Entry 8GJ0 (electron microscopy, 2.90 A resolution); this record covers chains E and I of the 10 polymer chains in the assembly.

Chain E:
Name: DNA polymerase III subunit delta'
Organism: Escherichia coli K-12
Notes: EC 2.7.7.7
Reference sequence: P28631 (HOLB_ECOLI); residue numbers follow UniProt; this construct covers 1-334
Amino-acid sequence (334 residues; numbered 1 to 334; the number before each row is that of its first residue):
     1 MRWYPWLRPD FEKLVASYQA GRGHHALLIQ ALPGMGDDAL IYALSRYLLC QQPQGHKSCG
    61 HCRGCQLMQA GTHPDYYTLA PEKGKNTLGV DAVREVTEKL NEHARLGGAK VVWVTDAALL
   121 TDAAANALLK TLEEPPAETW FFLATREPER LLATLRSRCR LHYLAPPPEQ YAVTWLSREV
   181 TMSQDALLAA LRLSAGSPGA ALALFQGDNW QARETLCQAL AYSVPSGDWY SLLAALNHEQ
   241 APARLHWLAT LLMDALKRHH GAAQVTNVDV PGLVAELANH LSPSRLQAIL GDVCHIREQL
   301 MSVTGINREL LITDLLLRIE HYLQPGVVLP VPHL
Metal / ion sites: Zn2+: Cys50, Cys59, Cys62, Cys65
Ligand contacts: tetrafluoroaluminate (ALF): Glu133, Thr154, Arg158

Chain I:
Name: Beta sliding clamp
Organism: Escherichia coli K-12
Reference sequence: P0A988 (DPO3B_ECOLI); numbering as in UniProt (aligned over 1-366)
Amino-acid sequence (366 residues; numbered 1 to 366; the number before each row is that of its first residue):
     1 MKFTVEREHL LKPLQQVSGP LGGRPTLPIL GNLLLQVADG TLSLTGTDLE MEMVARVALV
    61 QPHEPGATTV PARKFFDICR GLPEGAEIAV QLEGERMLVR SGRSRFSLST LPAADFPNLD
   121 DWQSEVEFTL PQATMKRLIE ATQFSMAHQD VRYYLNGMLF ETEGEELRTV ATDGHRLAVC
   181 SMPIGQSLPS HSVIVPRKGV IELMRMLDGG DNPLRVQIGS NNIRAHVGDF IFTSKLVDGR
   241 FPDYRRVLPK NPDKHLEAGC DLLKQAFARA AILSNEKFRG VRLYVSENQL KITANNPEQE
   301 EAEEILDVTY SGAEMEIGFN VSYVLDVLNA LKCENVRMML TDSVSSVQIE DAASQSAAYV
   361 VMPMRL
Curated features (UniProtKB/Swiss-Prot):
  - binding site (DNA): Arg24, Arg73, Gln149, Tyr153, Tyr154

Interface between chain E and chain I:
Pairs across the interface (22; chain E residue first):
  Arg63(E) - Ala114(I)
  Arg63(E) - Phe116(I)  hydrogen bond (side chain-backbone)
  Arg63(E) - Asn118(I)
  Ala70(E) - Asp115(I)
  Thr72(E) - Ile29(I)
  Thr72(E) - Asp115(I)  hydrogen bond (side chain-backbone)
  Thr72(E) - Pro117(I)
  Asn101(E) - Val237(I)
  Glu102(E) - Lys235(I)  salt bridge
  Glu102(E) - Leu236(I)
  His103(E) - Asn221(I)  hydrogen bond
  His103(E) - Lys235(I)
  His103(E) - Leu236(I)  hydrogen bond (backbone-backbone)
  His103(E) - Asp238(I)  salt bridge
  Ala104(E) - Asn221(I)  hydrogen bond (backbone-side chain)
  Arg105(E) - Thr47(I)  hydrogen bond
  Arg105(E) - Leu49(I)
  Arg105(E) - Glu50(I)  hydrogen bond (side chain-backbone)
  Arg105(E) - Met51(I)
  Arg105(E) - Leu119(I)
  Arg105(E) - Asn222(I)  hydrogen bond (backbone-side chain)
  Gly107(E) - Asn221(I)
Also at the interface, not in a pair above, chain E (13 interface residues in all): Gln66, Leu67, Gly71, Pro74
Also at the interface, not in a pair above, chain I (22 interface residues in all): Leu27, Glu52, Asp120, Tyr153, Ser220

In short:
13 residues of chain E face 22 of chain I across their interface, with 8 hydrogen bonds and 2 salt bridges.
Polar pairs include Glu102(E)-Lys235(I), His103(E)-Asp238(I) and Arg63(E)-Phe116(I). Bound to chain E:
tetrafluoroaluminate. Curated annotation (UniProt) lists 5 DNA-binding residues on chain I.
Here chain E is DNA polymerase III subunit delta' and chain I is Beta sliding clamp, both from Escherichia
coli K-12. Entry 8GJ0 (E. coli clamp loader with open clamp on primed template DNA (form 1)) was determined by
electron microscopy (same publication as 8GIY, 8GIZ, 8GJ1, 8GJ2 and 8GJ3).
